PDB entry 1P5X | X-ray diffraction, 2.00 A resolution | chain A

== Chain A ==
Protein: Phospholipase C
Source organism: Bacillus cereus
Notes: EC 3.1.4.3
UniProtKB: P09598 (PHLC_BACCE); residues 1-245 here correspond to UniProt positions 39-283 (UniProt number = residue number + 38)
Amino-acid sequence (245 residues; each row starts with the number of its first residue):
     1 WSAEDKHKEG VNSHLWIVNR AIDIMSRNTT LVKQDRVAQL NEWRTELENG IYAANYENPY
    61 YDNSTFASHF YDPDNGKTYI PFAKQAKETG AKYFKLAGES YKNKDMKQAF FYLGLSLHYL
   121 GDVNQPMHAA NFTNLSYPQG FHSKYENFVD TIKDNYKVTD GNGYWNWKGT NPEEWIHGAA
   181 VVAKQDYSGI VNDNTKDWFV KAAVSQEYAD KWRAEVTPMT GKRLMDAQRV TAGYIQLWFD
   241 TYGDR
Sequence notes: engineered mutation N55 (Asp93 in P09598)
UniProt features mapped onto this chain:
  - binding site (Zn(2+)): W1, H14, H69, H118, D122, H128, H142, E146
Metal / ion sites: Zn2+ site 1: W1, H14, D122; Zn2+ site 2: N55, H69, H118, D122; Zn2+ site 3: H128, H142, E146

== Summary ==
W1, H14 and D122 coordinate Zn2+ site 1. The Zn2+ site 2 is built by N55, H69, H118 and D122. Curated
annotation (UniProt) lists 8 Zn2+-binding residues.
Chain A is Phospholipase C (Bacillus cereus); the structure, Structure of the D55N mutant of phospholipase C
from bacillus cereus, was determined by X-ray diffraction together with 1P6D and 1P6E from the same study.
